PDB entry 3F78 | X-ray diffraction, 1.60 A resolution | chain A

== Chain A ==
Molecule: Integrin alpha-L
Organism: Homo sapiens
Notes: fragment: VWFA domain, I domain
UniProt: P20701 (ITAL_HUMAN); residues 128-307 here correspond to UniProt positions 153-332 (UniProt number = residue number + 25)
Amino-acid sequence (181 residues; row label = number of the first residue in the row):
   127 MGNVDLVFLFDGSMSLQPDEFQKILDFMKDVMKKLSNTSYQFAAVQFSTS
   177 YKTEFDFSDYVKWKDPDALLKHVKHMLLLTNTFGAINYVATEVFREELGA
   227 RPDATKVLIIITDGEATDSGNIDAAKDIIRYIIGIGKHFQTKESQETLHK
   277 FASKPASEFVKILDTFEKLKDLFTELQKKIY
Not modelled in the structure: 127
Differences from the reference sequence: expression tag (127); variant W189 (Arg214 in P20701)
Ligand contacts: isoflurane (ICF; 1-chloro-2,2,2-trifluoroethyl difluoromethyl ether): L132, V233, I235, Y257, I259, K287, L298, E301, L302, K305, Y307
What the authors report for this chain:
  - binding site for isoflurane: I235, Y257, I259, K287, L298, E301, L302, Y307
  - conformationally variable residues (side-chain flip): L302

== In short ==
Ligands of chain A: isoflurane. From the paper: a binding site for isoflurane at I235, Y257 and I259 among
others; conformational variability at L302.
Chain A is Integrin alpha-L (Homo sapiens); the structure, Crystal structure of wild type LFA1 I domain
complexed with isoflurane, was determined by X-ray diffraction together with 3F74 from the same study.
